Entry 6HWT (X-ray diffraction, 1.70 A resolution); this record covers chain A.

# Chain A
Molecule: Mitogen-activated protein kinase 14
Organism: Homo sapiens
Notes: EC 2.7.11.24
UniProt: Q16539 (MK14_HUMAN); residue numbers follow UniProt; this construct covers 2-360
Amino-acid sequence (362 residues; numbered -1 to 360; the number before each row is that of its first residue; numbers below 1 keep their minus sign (Gly-1 is residue -1)):
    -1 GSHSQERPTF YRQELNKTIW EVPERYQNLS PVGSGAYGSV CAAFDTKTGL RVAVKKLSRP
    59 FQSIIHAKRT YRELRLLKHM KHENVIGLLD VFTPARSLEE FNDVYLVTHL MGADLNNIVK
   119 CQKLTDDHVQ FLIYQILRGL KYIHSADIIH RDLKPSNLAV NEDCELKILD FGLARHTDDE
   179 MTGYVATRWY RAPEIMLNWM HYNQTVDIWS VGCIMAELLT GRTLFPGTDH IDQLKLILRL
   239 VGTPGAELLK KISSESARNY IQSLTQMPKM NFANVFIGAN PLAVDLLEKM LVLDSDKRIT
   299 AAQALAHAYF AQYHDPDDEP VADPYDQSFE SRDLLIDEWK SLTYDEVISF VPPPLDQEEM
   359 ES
Not modelled in the structure: -1 to 4, 33, 174-184, 353-360
Construct notes: expression tag (-1 to 1)
Residues lining bound ligands: GXH (3-(2,5-dimethoxyphenyl)-N-[4-[4-(4-fluorophenyl)-2-(2-phenylhydrazinyl)-1,3-thiazol-5-yl]pyridin-2-yl]propanamide): Ser28, Val30, Gly31, Ser32, Gly36, Val38, Ala40, Arg49, Ala51, Val52, Lys53, Leu75, Leu86, Leu104, Val105, Thr106, His107, Leu108, Met109, Phe169, Gly170, Leu171, Ala172, Arg173

# Overview
Ligands of chain A: compound GXH.
Chain A is Mitogen-activated protein kinase 14 (Homo sapiens); the structure, Crystal structure of p38alpha in
complex with a reduced photoswitchable 2-Azothiazol-based Inhibitor (compound 31), was determined by X-ray
diffraction, deposited together with 6HMP, 6HMR, 6HWU and 6HWV.
